PDB entry 1VWT | X-ray diffraction, 1.90 A resolution | chains C and D of the 4 polymer chains in the assembly

== Chain C ==
Name: Hemoglobin
Organism: Homo sapiens
UniProtKB: P69905 (HBA_HUMAN); numbering as in UniProt (aligned over 1-141)
Chain sequence (141 residues; each row starts with the number of its first residue):
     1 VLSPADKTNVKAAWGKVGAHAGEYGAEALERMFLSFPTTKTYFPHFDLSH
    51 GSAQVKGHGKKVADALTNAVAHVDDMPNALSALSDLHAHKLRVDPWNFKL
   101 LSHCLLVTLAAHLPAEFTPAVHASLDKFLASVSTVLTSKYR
Construct notes: engineered mutation Trp96 (Val in P69905)
Swiss-Prot annotation at these positions:
  - site: Lys61 (Not glycated)

== Chain D ==
Name: Hemoglobin
Organism: Homo sapiens
Notes: engineered mutation(s): CHAIN A, C, V96W
UniProtKB: P68871 (HBB_HUMAN); residues 1-146 here = UniProt positions 1-146
Chain sequence (146 residues; row label = number of the first residue in the row):
     1 VHLTPEEKSAVTALWGKVNVDEVGGEALGRLLVVYPWTQRFFESFGDLST
    51 PDAVMGNPKVKAHGKKVLGAFSDGLAHLDNLKGTFATLSELHCDKLHVDP
   101 ENFRLLGNVLVCVLAHHFGKEFTPPVQAAYQKVVAGVANALAHKYH

== Chain C / chain D interface ==
Residue-residue contacts (36; chain C residue first):
  Glu30(C) with Pro124(D)
  Arg31(C) with Phe122(D), hydrogen bond (side chain-backbone); Thr123(D); Pro124(D); Gln127(D), hydrogen bond
  Leu34(C) with Pro124(D), hydrophobic; Pro125(D); Ala128(D)
  Ser35(C) with Gln127(D); Ala128(D); Gln131(D)
  Phe36(C) with Gln131(D)
  His103(C) with Asn108(D); Gln127(D); Gln131(D), hydrogen bond
  Cys104(C) with Gln127(D)
  Val107(C) with Val111(D), hydrophobic; Ala115(D); Gln127(D)
  Ala110(C) with Cys112(D); Ala115(D); His116(D)
  Ala111(C) with Ala115(D); Gly119(D)
  Pro114(C) with His116(D), hydrogen bond (backbone-side chain)
  Phe117(C) with Arg30(D), hydrogen bond (backbone-side chain); His116(D)
  Thr118(C) with Arg30(D), hydrogen bond (backbone-side chain)
  Pro119(C) with Arg30(D); Val33(D); Met55(D), hydrophobic
  His122(C) with Arg30(D), hydrogen bond; Val34(D)
  Ala123(C) with Val34(D), hydrophobic
  Asp126(C) with Val34(D); Tyr35(D), hydrogen bond
Interface residues without a listed pair, chain C (20 interface residues in all): Leu106, Leu113, Ala120
Interface residues without a listed pair, chain D (21 interface residues in all): Glu26, Pro51, Lys120

== In short ==
20 residues of chain C and 21 residues of chain D are in contact, with 8 hydrogen bonds. Polar pairs include
Arg31(C)-Phe122(D), Arg31(C)-Gln127(D) and His103(C)-Gln131(D).
Here chain C is Hemoglobin and chain D is Hemoglobin, both from Homo sapiens. Entry 1VWT (T state human
hemoglobin [alpha V96W], alpha aquomet, beta deoxy) was determined by X-ray diffraction together with 1RVW
from the same study.
